PDB entry 6KE9 | X-ray diffraction, 2.22 A resolution | chains B and J of the 10 polymer chains in the assembly

# Chain B
Name: Histone H4
From: Homo sapiens
UniProtKB: P62805 (H4_HUMAN); residues 16-102 here correspond to UniProt positions 17-103 (UniProt number = residue number + 1)
Chain sequence (87 residues; row label = number of the first residue in the row):
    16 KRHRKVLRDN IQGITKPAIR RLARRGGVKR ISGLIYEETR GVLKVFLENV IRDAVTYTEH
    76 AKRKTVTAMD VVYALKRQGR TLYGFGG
What the authors report for this chain:
  - binding site for Human telomeric DNA: Arg17

# Chain J
Molecule: Human Telomeric DNA
From: Homo sapiens
Sequence (145 nucleotides; numbered -72 to 72; the number before each row is that of its first residue; numbers below 1 keep their minus sign (DA-72 is residue -72)):
   -72 ATCACCCTAA CCCTAACCCT AACCCTAACC CTAACCCTAA CCCTAACCCT AACCCTAACC
   -12 CTAACCCTAA CCCTAACCCT AACCCTAACC CTAACCCTAA CCCTAACCCT AACCCTAACC
    48 CTAACCCTAA CCCTAACCCT AAGAT

# How chain B and chain J interact
Residue-residue contacts (13):
  Arg35(B) with DA8(J), salt bridge to the phosphate
  Arg45(B) with DT7(J), hydrogen bond to the phosphate; DA8(J), hydrogen bond to the sugar
  Ile46(B) with DT7(J), sugar contact; DA8(J), hydrogen bond to the phosphate
  Ser47(B) with DT7(J), hydrogen bond to the phosphate
  Gly48(B) with DT7(J), hydrogen bond to the phosphate
  Arg78(B) with DC28(J), phosphate contact; DC29(J), phosphate contact
  Lys79(B) with DA27(J), salt bridge to the phosphate; DC28(J), hydrogen bond to the phosphate
  Thr80(B) with DA27(J), phosphate contact; DC28(J), hydrogen bond to the phosphate
Also at the interface, not in a pair above, chain B (11 interface residues in all): Arg39, Tyr51, Lys77
Also at the interface, not in a pair above, chain J (6 interface residues in all): DA9

# In short
11 residues of chain B and 6 residues of chain J are in contact, with 7 hydrogen bonds and 2 salt bridges.
Polar pairs include Arg45(B)-DA8(J), Arg45(B)-DT7(J) and Ile46(B)-DA8(J). The paper reports a binding site for
Human telomeric DNA at Arg17(B).
Here chain B is Histone H4 and chain J is Human Telomeric DNA, both from Homo sapiens. Entry 6KE9 (The Human
Telomeric Nucleosome Displays Distinct Structural and Dynamic Properties) was determined by X-ray diffraction
(same publication as 6L9H and 6LE9).
